PDB entry 6A1Z | X-ray diffraction, 2.58 A resolution | chain A

Chain A:
Name: Kinesin family member 13B
From: Rattus norvegicus
UniProtKB: A0A0G2K8Z9 (A0A0G2K8Z9_RAT); residues 1-389 here = UniProt positions 1-389
Amino-acid sequence (395 residues; numbered 1 to 395; the number before each row is that of its first residue):
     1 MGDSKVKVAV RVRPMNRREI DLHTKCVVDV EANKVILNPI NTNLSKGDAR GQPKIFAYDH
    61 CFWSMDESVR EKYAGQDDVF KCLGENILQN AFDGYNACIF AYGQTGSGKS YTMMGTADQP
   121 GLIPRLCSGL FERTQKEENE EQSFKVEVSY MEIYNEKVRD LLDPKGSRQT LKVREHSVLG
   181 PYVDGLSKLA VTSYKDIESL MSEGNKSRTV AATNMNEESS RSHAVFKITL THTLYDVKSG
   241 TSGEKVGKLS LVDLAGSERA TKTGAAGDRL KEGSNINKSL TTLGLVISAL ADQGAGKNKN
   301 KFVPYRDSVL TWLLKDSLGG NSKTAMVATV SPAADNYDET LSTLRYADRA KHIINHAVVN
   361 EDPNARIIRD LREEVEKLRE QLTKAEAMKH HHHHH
Not modelled in the structure: 1-3, 42-51, 212-218, 259-274, 389-395
Differences from the reference sequence: expression tag (390-395)
Metal / ion sites: Mg2+ site 1: A97, S250; Mg2+ site 2: S110 (together with ADP); Mg2+ site 3: T329, T343
Residues lining bound ligands: ADP (adenosine-5'-diphosphate): R11, R13, P14, S64, Q104, T105, G106, S107, G108, K109, S110, Y111, T116
Reported in the primary citation:
  - self-association interface (contacts with another copy of this molecule): I367, I368, L371, V375, L378, L382
  - mutagenesis - Y73C: unchanged catalytic activity
  - mutagenesis - Y73C, V375E: unchanged localization
  - mutagenesis - V178Q, V375E: increased catalytic activity on MT
  - mutagenesis - V178Q: increased localization

Summary:
Ligands of chain A: ADP. A97 and S250 coordinate Mg2+ site 1. T329 and T343 coordinate Mg2+ site 3. The paper
reports that V178Q and V375E increase catalytic activity on MT; a self-association interface involving I367,
I368 and L371 among others.
Chain A is Kinesin family member 13B (Rattus norvegicus); the structure, Crystal Structure of dimeric
Kinesin-3 KIF13B, was determined by X-ray diffraction together with 6A20 from the same study.
